PDB entry 7N1F | X-ray diffraction, 2.39 A resolution | chains D and E of the 5 polymer chains in the assembly

Chain D:
Molecule: pYLQ7 T cell receptor alpha chain
Organism: Homo sapiens
Sequence (204 residues; each row starts with the number of its first residue; numbering starts at 0):
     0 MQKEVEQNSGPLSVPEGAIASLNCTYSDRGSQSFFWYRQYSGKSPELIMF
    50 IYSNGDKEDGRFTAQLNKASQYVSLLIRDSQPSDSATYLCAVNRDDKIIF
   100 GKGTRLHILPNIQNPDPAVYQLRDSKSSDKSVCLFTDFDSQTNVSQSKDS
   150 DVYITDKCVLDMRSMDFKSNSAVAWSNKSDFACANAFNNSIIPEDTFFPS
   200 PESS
Not modelled in the structure: 0-1, 127, 200-203
Disulfides: Cys-23/Cys-89, Cys-132/Cys-182
Reported in the primary citation:
  - mutagenesis - S32Y: decreased binding to YLQ-HLA-A2 (from molecular simulation)
  - specificity-determining residues: Ser-32 (proposed by the authors, not directly observed)
  - conformationally variable residues (loop rearrangement): Cys-157 to Asp-165

Chain E:
Molecule: pYLQ7 T cell receptor beta chain
Organism: Homo sapiens
Sequence (242 residues; numbered 0 to 241; the number before each row is that of its first residue; numbering starts at 0):
     0 MDTGVSQNPRHKITKRGQNVTFRCDPISEHNRLYWYRQTLGQGPEFLTYF
    50 QNEAQLEKSRLLSDRFSAERPKGSFSTLEIQRTEQGDSAMYLCASSPDIE
   100 QYFGPGTRLTVTEDLKNVFPPEVAVFEPSEAEISHTQKATLVCLATGFYP
   150 DHVELSWWVNGKEVHSGVCTDPQPLKEQPALNDSRYALSSRLRVSATFWQ
   200 NPRNHFRCQVQFYGLSENDEWTQDRAKPVTQIVSAEAWGRAD
Not modelled in the structure: 0-1
Disulfides: Cys-23/Cys-92, Cys-142/Cys-207
Reported in the primary citation:
  - specificity-determining residues: Arg-31 (proposed by the authors, not directly observed)

Chain D / chain E interface:
Disulfides between the chains: Cys-157(D)/Cys-168(E)
Pairs across the interface (89):
  Ser-32(D) with Ile-98(E)
  Phe-34(D) with Ile-98(E), hydrophobic
  Tyr-36(D) with Gln-100(E), hydrogen bond (side chain-backbone)
  Gln-38(D) with Gln-37(E), hydrogen bond
  Ser-43(D) with Leu-91(E); Gly-103(E), hydrogen bond (side chain-backbone); Pro-104(E); Gly-105(E)
  Pro-44(D) with Leu-91(E); Phe-102(E)
  Leu-46(D) with Glu-99(E)
  Tyr-51(D) with Ile-98(E)
  Leu-88(D) with Gly-42(E); Pro-43(E)
  Asp-95(D) with Arg-31(E), salt bridge; Tyr-33(E), hydrogen bond (backbone-side chain); Tyr-48(E); Ile-98(E)
  Lys-96(D) with Tyr-33(E); Phe-45(E); Glu-56(E), salt bridge; Ile-98(E)
  Ile-97(D) with Tyr-35(E), hydrogen bond (backbone-side chain); Ile-98(E); Gln-100(E)
  Phe-99(D) with Tyr-35(E), hydrophobic; Pro-43(E); Gln-100(E); Phe-102(E), hydrophobic
  Gly-100(D) with Gly-42(E)
  Lys-101(D) with Gly-40(E); Gln-41(E); Gly-42(E), hydrogen bond (backbone-backbone)
  Asp-115(D) with His-134(E), salt bridge
  Tyr-119(D) with Ser-128(E); Glu-131(E); His-134(E); Thr-135(E)
  Gln-120(D) with Ser-128(E)
  Leu-121(D) with Phe-125(E); Glu-126(E); Thr-139(E); Val-141(E), hydrophobic
  Arg-122(D) with Phe-125(E); Glu-126(E), hydrogen bond (backbone-backbone)
  Asp-123(D) with Ala-123(E); Val-124(E); Phe-125(E)
  Ser-124(D) with Val-124(E), hydrogen bond (backbone-backbone); Glu-126(E); Glu-235(E), hydrogen bond (side chain-backbone)
  Lys-129(D) with Thr-145(E)
  Ser-130(D) with Phe-125(E)
  Val-131(D) with Phe-125(E), hydrophobic; Leu-143(E), hydrophobic
  Leu-133(D) with Thr-139(E); Arg-190(E)
  Thr-135(D) with Arg-192(E)
  Asp-136(D) with Arg-192(E), salt bridge
  Tyr-152(D) with Glu-176(E), hydrogen bond (side chain-backbone)
  Ile-153(D) with Leu-174(E)
  Thr-154(D) with Asp-170(E); Ser-188(E); Arg-190(E), hydrogen bond
  Cys-157(D) with Cys-168(E), disulfide; Arg-190(E), hydrogen bond
  Val-158(D) with Cys-168(E), hydrogen bond (backbone-side chain); Thr-169(E), hydrogen bond (backbone-backbone); Pro-171(E), hydrophobic
  Leu-159(D) with Cys-168(E), hydrophobic
  Asp-160(D) with His-164(E), salt bridge; Val-167(E), hydrogen bond (backbone-backbone)
  Arg-162(D) with His-164(E)
  Ser-163(D) with Ser-165(E); Gly-166(E), hydrogen bond (side chain-backbone)
  Met-164(D) with Ser-165(E)
  Phe-166(D) with Lys-137(E); Arg-192(E)
  Ser-168(D) with Arg-192(E), hydrogen bond
  Ser-170(D) with Cys-168(E); Arg-190(E)
  Ala-171(D) with Arg-190(E)
  Val-172(D) with Val-141(E), hydrophobic; Ser-188(E); Arg-190(E)
  Trp-174(D) with Leu-143(E), hydrophobic; Ala-186(E), hydrophobic
  Phe-196(D) with His-134(E)
  Pro-198(D) with Ala-130(E), hydrophobic
Interface residues without a listed pair, chain D (53 interface residues in all): Ser-40, Gly-41, Lys-42, Phe-49, Asn-92, Asp-94, Ile-98
Interface residues without a listed pair, chain E (53 interface residues in all): Met-89, Pro-127, Gln-172, Lys-175, Ala-236
Interface features reported in the paper:
  - specific contacts: Cys-157(D)/Cys-168(E) (covalent link)

In short:
Chain D and chain E each contribute 53 residues to their interface, with 1 disulfide bond, 17 hydrogen bonds
and 5 salt bridges. Polar contacts include Asp-95(D)/Arg-31(E), Lys-96(D)/Glu-56(E) and Asp-115(D)/His-134(E).
The authors report a contact between Cys-157(D) and Cys-168(E). The paper reports that S32Y of chain D reduces
binding to YLQ-HLA-A2; specificity determinants Ser-32(D) and Arg-31(E).
Here chain D is pYLQ7 T cell receptor alpha chain and chain E is pYLQ7 T cell receptor beta chain, both from
Homo sapiens. Entry 7N1F (SARS-CoV-2 YLQ peptide-specific TCR pYLQ7 binds to YLQ-HLA-A2) was determined by
X-ray diffraction (same publication as 7N1A, 7N1B, 7N1C, 7N1D and 7N1E).
